5S4P - chains A and F of the 6 polymer chains in the assembly; structure by X-ray diffraction, 2.29 A resolution.

== Chain A ==
Molecule: Tubulin alpha-1B chain
Source organism: Bos taurus
UniProtKB: P81947 (TBA1B_BOVIN); residues 1-451 here = UniProt positions 1-451
Amino-acid sequence (451 residues; numbered 1 to 451; the number before each row is that of its first residue):
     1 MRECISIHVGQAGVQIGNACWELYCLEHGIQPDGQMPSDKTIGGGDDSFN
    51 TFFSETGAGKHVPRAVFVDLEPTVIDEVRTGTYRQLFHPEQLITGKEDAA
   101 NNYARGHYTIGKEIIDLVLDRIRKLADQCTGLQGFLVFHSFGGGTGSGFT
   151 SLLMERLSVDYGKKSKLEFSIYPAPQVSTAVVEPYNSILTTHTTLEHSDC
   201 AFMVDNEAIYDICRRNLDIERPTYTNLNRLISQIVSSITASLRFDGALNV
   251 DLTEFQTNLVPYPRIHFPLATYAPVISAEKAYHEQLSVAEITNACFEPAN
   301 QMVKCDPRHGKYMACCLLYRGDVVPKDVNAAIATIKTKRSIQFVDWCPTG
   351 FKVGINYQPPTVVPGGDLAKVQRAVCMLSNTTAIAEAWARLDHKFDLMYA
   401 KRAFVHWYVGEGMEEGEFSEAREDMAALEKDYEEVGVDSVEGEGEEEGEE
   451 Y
Disordered / not traced: 439-451
Metal / ion sites: Ca2+: Asp-39, Thr-41, Gly-44, Glu-55
Residues lining bound ligands:
  - GTP (guanosine-5'-triphosphate): Gly-10, Gln-11, Ala-12, Gln-15, Ile-16, Asp-69, Asp-98, Ala-99, Ala-100, Asn-101, Ser-140, Gly-142, Gly-143, Gly-144, Thr-145, Gly-146, Ile-171, Pro-173, Val-177, Ser-178, Glu-183, Asn-206, Tyr-224, Leu-227, Asn-228, Ile-231
  - WNY (1-[4-(4-chlorophenyl)piperazin-1-yl]ethan-1-one): His-88, Glu-90, Gln-91, Arg-121, Lys-124, Leu-125

== Chain F ==
Molecule: Tubulin-Tyrosine Ligase
Source organism: Gallus gallus
UniProtKB: E1BQ43 (E1BQ43_CHICK); residue numbers follow UniProt; this construct covers 1-378
Amino-acid sequence (384 residues; each row starts with the number of its first residue):
     1 MYTFVVRDENSSVYAEVSRLLLATGQWKRLRKDNPRFNLMLGERNRLPFG
    51 RLGHEPGLVQLVNYYRGADKLCRKASLVKLIKTSPELSESCTWFPESYVI
   101 YPTNLKTPVAPAQNGIRHLINNTRTDEREVFLAAYNRRREGREGNVWIAK
   151 SSAGAKGEGILISSEASELLDFIDEQGQVHVIQKYLEKPLLLEPGHRKFD
   201 IRSWVLVDHLYNIYLYREGVLRTSSEPYNSANFQDKTCHLTNHCIQKEYS
   251 KNYGRYEEGNEMFFEEFNQYLMDALNTTLENSILLQIKHIIRSCLMCIEP
   301 AISTKHLHYQSFQLFGFDFMVDEELKVWLIEVNGAPACAQKLYAELCQGI
   351 VDVAISSVFPLADTGQKTSQPTSIFIKLHHHHHH
Disordered / not traced: 103-124, 156-158, 363-370, 383-384
Differences from the reference sequence: expression tag (379-384)
Metal / ion sites: Mg2+: Glu-331, Asn-333 (together with AMP-PCP)
Residues lining bound ligands: AMP-PCP (ACP; phosphomethylphosphonic acid adenylate ester): Lys-74, Ile-148, Lys-150, Ala-155, Gln-183, Lys-184, Tyr-185, Leu-186, Lys-198, Asp-200, Arg-202, Arg-222, His-239, Leu-240, Thr-241, Asn-242, Asp-318, Met-320, Ile-330, Glu-331, Asn-333

== How chain A and chain F interact ==
Residue-residue contacts - 22 pairs, chain A then chain F:
  Gln-176(A) / Pro-56(F)
  Glu-207(A) / His-54(F)  salt bridge
  Glu-297(A) / His-306(F)
  Pro-298(A) / Leu-307(F)  hydrophobic
  Lys-304(A) / His-54(F)
  Cys-305(A) / His-308(F)
  Asp-306(A) / Arg-66(F)
  Asp-306(A) / Leu-307(F)
  Arg-308(A) / Pro-300(F)  hydrogen bond (side chain-backbone)
  Arg-308(A) / Ala-301(F)
  Arg-308(A) / Ile-302(F)
  Arg-308(A) / Ser-303(F)  hydrogen bond (side chain-backbone)
  His-309(A) / Arg-66(F)  hydrogen bond (side chain-backbone)
  His-309(A) / Gly-67(F)
  His-309(A) / Ala-301(F)  hydrogen bond (side chain-backbone)
  Ser-340(A) / Ala-301(F)
  Glu-386(A) / Gly-50(F)
  Glu-386(A) / Arg-66(F)  salt bridge
  Arg-390(A) / Gly-50(F)
  Arg-390(A) / His-54(F)
  His-393(A) / Arg-51(F)
  Glu-433(A) / Arg-46(F)  salt bridge
Other interface residues (no listed pair), chain A (16 interface residues in all): Pro-175, Lys-338
Other interface residues (no listed pair), chain F (16 interface residues in all): Gly-53, Gly-57

== In short ==
Chain A and chain F each contribute 16 residues to their interface; the contacts include 4 hydrogen bonds and
3 salt bridges. Polar contacts include Glu-207(A)/His-54(F), Glu-386(A)/Arg-66(F) and Glu-433(A)/Arg-46(F).
Chain A binds GTP and compound WNY. Ligands of chain F: AMP-PCP.
Chain A is Tubulin alpha-1B chain (Bos taurus) and chain F is Tubulin-Tyrosine Ligase (Gallus gallus); the
structure, Tubulin-Z275165822-complex, was determined by X-ray diffraction together with 5S4L, 5S4M, 5S4N,
5S4O, 5S4Q, 5S4R and 52 further entries from the same study.
